Entry 8VMN (electron microscopy, 3.50 A resolution); this record covers chains H and O of the 10 polymer chains in the assembly.

[Chain H]
Molecule: 157-nt DNA strand
Sequence (157 nucleotides; numbered 1 to 157; the number before each row is that of its first residue):
     1 CAGGATGTATATATCTGAGACGTGCCTGGAGACTAGGGAGTAATCCCCTT
    51 GGCGGTTTAAACGCGGGGGACAGCGCGTACGTGCGTTTTAGCGGTGCTAG
   101 AGCTGTCTACGACCAATTGAGCGGCCTGGGCACCGGGATTCTCCAGCCGC
   151 CGGCAGC

[Chain O]
Protein: Histone H3.2
From: Homo sapiens
UniProtKB: Q71DI3 (H32_HUMAN); residues 0-135 here correspond to UniProt positions 1-136 (UniProt number = residue number + 1)
Chain sequence (136 residues; numbered 0 to 135; the number before each row is that of its first residue; numbering starts at 0):
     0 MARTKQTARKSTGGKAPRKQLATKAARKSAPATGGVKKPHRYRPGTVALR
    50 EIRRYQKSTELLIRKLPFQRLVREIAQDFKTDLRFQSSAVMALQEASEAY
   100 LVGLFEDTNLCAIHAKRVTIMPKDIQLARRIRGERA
Not modelled in the structure: 0-36
Curated features (UniProtKB/Swiss-Prot):
  - modified residue: Arg2 (Asymmetric dimethylarginine), Thr3 (Phosphothreonine), Lys4 (Allysine), Gln5 (5-glutamyl dopamine), Thr6 (Phosphothreonine), Arg8 (Citrulline), Lys9 (N6,N6,N6-trimethyllysine), Ser10 (ADP-ribosylserine), Thr11 (Phosphothreonine), Lys14 (N6-(2-hydroxyisobutyryl)lysine), Arg17 (Asymmetric dimethylarginine), Lys18 (N6-(2-hydroxyisobutyryl)lysine), Lys23 (N6-(2-hydroxyisobutyryl)lysine), Arg26 (Citrulline), Lys27 (N6,N6,N6-trimethyllysine), Ser28 (ADP-ribosylserine), Lys36 (N6,N6,N6-trimethyllysine), Lys37 (N6-methyllysine), Tyr41 (Phosphotyrosine), Lys56 (N6,N6,N6-trimethyllysine) and 8 more in UniProt
  - lipidation: Lys18 (N6-decanoyllysine), Cys110 (S-palmitoyl cysteine)

[Chain H / chain O interface]
Pairs across the interface (17):
  DG7(H) with Tyr41(O), phosphate contact
  DT8(H) with Arg49(O), phosphate contact
  DT82(H) with Gly44(O), phosphate contact
  DG83(H) with Arg40(O), hydrogen bond to the base; Gly44(O), hydrogen bond to the phosphate; Thr45(O), phosphate contact; Val46(O), hydrogen bond to the phosphate; Ala47(O), phosphate contact
  DC84(H) with His39(O), phosphate contact; Arg40(O), sugar contact; Tyr41(O), phosphate contact
  DG91(H) with Leu65(O), phosphate contact; Pro66(O), phosphate contact; Arg69(O), salt bridge to the phosphate
  DC92(H) with Arg63(O), phosphate contact; Lys64(O), phosphate contact; Leu65(O), phosphate contact
Also at the interface, not in a pair above, chain H (9 interface residues in all): DT6, DA101
Also at the interface, not in a pair above, chain O (16 interface residues in all): Arg42, Pro43, Arg83

[Summary]
Chain H and chain O form an interface of 9 and 16 residues respectively, with 3 hydrogen bonds and 1 salt
bridge. Among the polar pairs are DG83(H)-Arg40(O), DG83(H)-Gly44(O) and DG83(H)-Val46(O).
Chain H is a 157-nt DNA strand and chain O is Histone H3.2 (Homo sapiens); the structure, H3K4me3 nucleosome
bound to PRC2_AJ1-450, was determined by electron microscopy (same publication as 8VMI, 8VMJ, 8VML, 8VNV,
8VNZ, 8VO0 and 8VOB).
